2HTL - chains A and C of the 6 polymer chains in the assembly; structure by X-ray diffraction, 3.40 A resolution.

Chain A:
Name: H(+)/Cl(-) exchange transporter clcA
From: Escherichia coli
UniProtKB: P37019 (CLCA_ECOLI); residue numbers follow UniProt; this construct covers 1-473
Amino-acid sequence (473 residues; each row starts with the number of its first residue):
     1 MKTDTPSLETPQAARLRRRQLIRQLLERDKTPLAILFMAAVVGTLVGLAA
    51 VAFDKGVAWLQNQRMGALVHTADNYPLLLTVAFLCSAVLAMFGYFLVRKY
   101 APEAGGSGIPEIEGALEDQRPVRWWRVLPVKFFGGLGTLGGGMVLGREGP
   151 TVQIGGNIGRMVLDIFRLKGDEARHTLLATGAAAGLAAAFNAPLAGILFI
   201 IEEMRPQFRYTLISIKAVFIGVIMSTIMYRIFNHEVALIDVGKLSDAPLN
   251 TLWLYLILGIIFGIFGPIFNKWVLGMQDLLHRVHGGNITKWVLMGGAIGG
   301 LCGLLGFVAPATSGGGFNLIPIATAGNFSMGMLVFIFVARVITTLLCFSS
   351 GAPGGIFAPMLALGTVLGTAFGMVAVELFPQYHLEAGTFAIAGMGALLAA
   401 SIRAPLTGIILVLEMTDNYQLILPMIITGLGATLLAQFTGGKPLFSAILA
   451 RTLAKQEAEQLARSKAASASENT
Disordered / not traced: 1-16, 461-473
Construct notes: engineered mutation Phe445 (Tyr in P37019)
Curated features (UniProtKB/Swiss-Prot):
  - motif: Gly106 to Pro110 (Selectivity filter part_1), Gly146 to Pro150 (Selectivity filter part_2), Gly355 to Pro359 (Selectivity filter part_3)
  - binding site (chloride): Ser107, Ile356, Phe357
  - site: Glu148 (Mediates proton transfer from the outer aqueous phase to the interior of the protein), Glu203 (Mediates proton transfer from the protein to the inner aqueous phase)

Chain C:
Name: Fab fragment, Heavy chain
From: Mus musculus
Notes: antibody fragment or engineered binder
Amino-acid sequence (221 residues; numbered 2 to 222; the number before each row is that of its first residue):
     2 VRLLESGGGLVQPGGSLKLSCAASGFDYSRYWMSWVRQAPGKGLKWIGEI
    52 NPVSSTINYTPSLKDKFIISRDNAKDTLYLQISKVRSEDTALYYCARLYY
   102 GYGYWYFDVWGAGTTVTVSSAKTTPPSVYPLAPGSAAAAASMVTLGCLVK
   152 GYFPEPVTVTWNSGSLAAGVHTFPAVLQAALYTLSSSVTVPSSSWPSETV
   202 TCNVAHPASSTKVDKKIVPRA
Cystine bridges: Cys22-Cys96, Cys148-Cys203

Chain A / chain C interface:
Contacting residue pairs - 15 pairs, chain A then chain C:
  Lys243(A) with Arg31(C)
  Asp246(A) with Tyr101(C)
  Pro248(A) with Tyr101(C), hydrophobic; Tyr103(C); Gly104(C)
  Leu249(A) with Tyr103(C), hydrogen bond (backbone-backbone)
  Asn250(A) with Tyr103(C), hydrogen bond (backbone-backbone); Gly104(C), hydrogen bond (side chain-backbone); Tyr105(C)
  Gln381(A) with Gly104(C); Trp106(C)
  Tyr382(A) with Trp106(C), hydrogen bond (backbone-side chain)
  His383(A) with Trp33(C); Glu50(C), salt bridge; Trp106(C), hydrogen bond
Interface residues without a listed pair, chain A (9 interface residues in all): Pro380
Interface residues without a listed pair, chain C (11 interface residues in all): Asn59, Leu99, Tyr100

In short:
9 residues of chain A face 11 of chain C across their interface; the contacts include 5 hydrogen bonds and 1
salt bridge. Among the polar pairs are His383(A)-Glu50(C), Asn250(A)-Gly104(C) and Tyr382(A)-Trp106(C). From
UniProt: 3 chloride-binding residues on chain A.
Here chain A is H(+)/Cl(-) exchange transporter clcA (Escherichia coli) and chain C is Fab fragment, Heavy
chain (Mus musculus). Entry 2HTL (Structure of the Escherichia coli ClC chloride channel Y445F mutant and Fab
complex) was determined by X-ray diffraction, deposited together with 2HLF, 2HT2, 2HT3, 2HT4 and 2HTK.
